8RAR - chain A; structure by X-ray diffraction, 1.15 A resolution.

# Chain A
Molecule: Carbonic anhydrase 2
Source organism: Homo sapiens
Notes: EC 4.2.1.1
UniProt: P00918 (CAH2_HUMAN); residue numbers follow UniProt; this construct covers 1-260
Chain sequence (260 residues; numbered 1 to 260; the number before each row is that of its first residue):
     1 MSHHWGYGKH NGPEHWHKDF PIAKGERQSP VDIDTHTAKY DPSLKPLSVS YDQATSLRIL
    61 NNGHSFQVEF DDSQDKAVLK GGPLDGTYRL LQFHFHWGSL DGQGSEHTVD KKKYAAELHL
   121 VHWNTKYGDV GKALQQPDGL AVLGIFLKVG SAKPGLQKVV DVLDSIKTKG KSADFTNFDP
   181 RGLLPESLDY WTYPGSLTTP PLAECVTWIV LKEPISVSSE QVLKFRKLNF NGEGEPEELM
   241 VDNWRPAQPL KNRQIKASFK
Not modelled in the structure: 1-2
Differences from the reference sequence: engineered mutation Ser-65 (Ala in P00918), Gln-67 (Asn in P00918), Leu-91 (Ile in P00918), Val-130 (Phe in P00918), Leu-134 (Val in P00918), Ala-203 (Leu in P00918)
Metal / ion sites: Zn2+: His-94, His-96, His-119 (together with YNF)
Ligand contacts: YNF (N-butyl-4-chloranyl-2-cyclohexylsulfanyl-5-sulfamoyl-benzamide): Trp-5, Asn-62, His-64, Gln-67, Leu-91, Gln-92, His-94, His-96, Glu-106, His-119, Val-121, Val-130, Leu-134, Leu-140, Val-142, Ser-196, Leu-197, Thr-198, Thr-199, Pro-200, Pro-201, Val-206, Trp-208
UniProt features mapped onto this chain:
  - active site: His-64 (Proton donor/acceptor)
  - binding site (Zn(2+)): His-94, His-96, His-119
  - binding site (substrate): Thr-198, Thr-199
  - site: Tyr-7 (Fine-tunes the proton-transfer properties of H-64), Asn-62 (Fine-tunes the proton-transfer properties of H-64), Gln-92 (Involved in the binding of some activators, including histamine and L-histidine)
  - modified residue: Ser-2 (N-acetylserine), Ser-165 (Phosphoserine), Ser-172 (Phosphoserine)

# In short
Bound to chain A: compound YNF. The Zn2+ site is built by His-94, His-96 and His-119. Curated annotation
(UniProt) lists active-site residue His-64, 3 Zn2+-binding residues and substrate-binding residues Thr-198 and
Thr-199.
Chain A is Carbonic anhydrase 2 (Homo sapiens); the structure, Crystal structure of chimeric human carbonic
anhydrase IX with N-butyl-4-chloro-2-(cyclohexylsulfanyl)-5-sulfamoylbenzamide, was determined by X-ray
diffraction together with 8RBP and 8RJ2 from the same study.
